4X68 - chains A and B; structure by X-ray diffraction, 1.68 A resolution.

[Chain A (and B)]
Protein: Beta-lactamase
From: Pseudomonas aeruginosa
Notes: EC 3.5.2.6; chain B of this document is another copy of the same molecule, construct and numbering; everything in this record applies to it too
UniProtKB: P24735 (AMPC_PSEAE); residue numbers follow UniProt; this construct covers 32-387
Chain sequence (357 residues; each row starts with the number of its first residue):
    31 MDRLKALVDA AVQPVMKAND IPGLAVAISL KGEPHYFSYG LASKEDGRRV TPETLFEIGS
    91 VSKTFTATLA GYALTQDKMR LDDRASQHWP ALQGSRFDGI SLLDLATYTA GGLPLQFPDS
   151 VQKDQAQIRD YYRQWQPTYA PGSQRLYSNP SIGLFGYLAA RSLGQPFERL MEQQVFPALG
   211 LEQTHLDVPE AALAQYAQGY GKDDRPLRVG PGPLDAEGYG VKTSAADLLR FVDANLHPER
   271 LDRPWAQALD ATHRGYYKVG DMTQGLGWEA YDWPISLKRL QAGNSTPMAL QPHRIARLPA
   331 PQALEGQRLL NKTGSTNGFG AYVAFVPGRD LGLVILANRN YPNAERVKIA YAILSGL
Construct notes: initiating methionine (31)
Glycans and other covalent adducts: AmpC (OP0) linked to Ser90
Metal / ion sites: Ni2+ site 1: Asp149 (shared with His267(B), Asp360(B) of chain B); Ni2+ site 2 near Asp360 (its only coordinating residue here)
Residues lining bound ligands: AmpC (OP0; (2S,5R)-N-(2-aminoethoxy)-1-formyl-5-[(sulfooxy)amino]piperidine-2-carboxamide): Gly89, Lys93, Leu145, Gln146, Tyr177, Asn179, Tyr249, Ala319, Lys342, Thr343, Gly344, Ser345, Thr346, Asn373
Swiss-Prot annotation at these positions:
  - active site: Ser90 (Acyl-ester intermediate), Tyr177 (Proton acceptor)
  - binding site (a beta-lactam): Ser90, Gln146, Tyr177, Asn179, Asn370

[Interface between chain A and chain B]
Contacting residue pairs (35; chain A residue first):
  Asn49(A) - Arg273(B)  hydrogen bond
  Pro144(A) - Gly62(B)
  Pro144(A) - Glu63(B)
  Pro148(A) - Lys61(B)
  Asp149(A) - His267(B)  salt bridge
  Asp149(A) - Asp360(B)
  Tyr161(A) - Glu63(B)  hydrogen bond
  Gln164(A) - Glu63(B)
  Trp165(A) - Glu63(B)
  Lys232(A) - Arg273(B)
  Lys232(A) - Ala276(B)
  Lys232(A) - Gln277(B)
  Lys232(A) - Asp280(B)  salt bridge
  Thr316(A) - Pro207(B)
  Thr316(A) - Ala208(B)
  Thr316(A) - Gly210(B)
  Thr316(A) - Asp272(B)
  Pro317(A) - Pro207(B)
  Pro317(A) - Glu212(B)
  Leu320(A) - Arg270(B)
  Leu320(A) - Leu271(B)  hydrophobic
  Gln321(A) - Gly210(B)  hydrogen bond (side chain-backbone)
  Gln321(A) - Leu211(B)
  Gln321(A) - Glu212(B)
  Gln321(A) - Asp257(B)  hydrogen bond
  Gln321(A) - Arg260(B)
  Pro322(A) - Arg260(B)
  His323(A) - Glu212(B)  salt bridge
  Arg369(A) - Arg273(B)
  Asn370(A) - Arg273(B)
  Tyr371(A) - Arg273(B)
  Pro372(A) - Asp272(B)
  Pro372(A) - Arg273(B)
  Pro372(A) - Pro274(B)
  Asn373(A) - Asp272(B)  hydrogen bond (backbone-side chain)
Interface residues without a listed pair, chain A (22 interface residues in all): Leu145, Thr168, Tyr169
Interface residues without a listed pair, chain B (23 interface residues in all): Tyr66, Leu209, Gln213

[Overview]
The interface between chain A and chain B involves 22 residues on one side and 23 on the other; the contacts
include 5 hydrogen bonds and 3 salt bridges. Among the polar pairs are Asp149(A)-His267(B),
Lys232(A)-Asp280(B) and His323(A)-Glu212(B). AmpC is covalently linked to Ser90(A).
Chain A and chain B are both Beta-lactamase (Pseudomonas aeruginosa); the structure, Crystal Structure of
OP0595 complexed with AmpC, was determined by X-ray diffraction, deposited together with 4X69.
